Entry 3ZPT (X-ray diffraction, 1.54 A resolution); this record covers chains A and B.

Chain A:
Name: Protease
Source organism: Human immunodeficiency virus 1
Notes: EC 3.4.23.16
Reference sequence: P03366 (POL_HV1B1); residues 1-99 here correspond to UniProt positions 501-599 (UniProt number = residue number + 500)
Chain sequence (99 residues; numbered 1 to 99; the number before each row is that of its first residue):
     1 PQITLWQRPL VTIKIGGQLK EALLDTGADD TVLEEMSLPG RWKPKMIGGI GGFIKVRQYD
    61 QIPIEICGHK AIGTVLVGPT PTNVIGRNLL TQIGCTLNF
Construct notes: conflict Pro63 (Leu563 in P03366), Thr82 (Val582 in P03366), Val84 (Ile584 in P03366)
Residues lining bound ligands: M8Y (methyl N-[(2S)-1-[2-[(4-bromophenyl)methyl]-2-[3-[(3Z,8S,11R)-11-oxidanyl-7,10-bis(oxidanylidene)-8-propan-2-yl-6,9-diazabicyclo[11.2.2]heptadeca-1(16),3,13(17),14-tetraen-11-yl]propyl]hydrazinyl]-3,3-dimethyl-1-oxidanylidene-butan-2-yl]carbamate): Arg8, Leu23, Asp25, Gly27, Ala28, Asp29, Asp30, Val32, Ile47, Gly48, Gly49, Ile50, Pro81, Thr82, Val84
Curated features (UniProtKB/Swiss-Prot):
  - region (Dimerization of protease): Pro1 to Leu5, Gly49 to Lys55, Asn88 to Phe99
  - active site: Asp25 (For protease activity)
  - site: Phe99 (Cleavage)

Chain B:
Name: Protease
Source organism: Human immunodeficiency virus 1
Notes: EC 3.4.23.16
Reference sequence: P03366 (POL_HV1B1); residues 101-199 here correspond to UniProt positions 501-599 (UniProt number = residue number + 400)
Chain sequence (99 residues; each row starts with the number of its first residue):
   101 PQITLWQRPL VTIKIGGQLK EALLDTGADD TVLEEMSLPG RWKPKMIGGI GGFIKVRQYD
   161 QIPIEICGHK AIGTVLVGPT PTNVIGRNLL TQIGCTLNF
Construct notes: conflict Pro163 (Leu563 in P03366), Thr182 (Val582 in P03366), Val184 (Ile584 in P03366)
Residues lining bound ligands: M8Y (methyl N-[(2S)-1-[2-[(4-bromophenyl)methyl]-2-[3-[(3Z,8S,11R)-11-oxidanyl-7,10-bis(oxidanylidene)-8-propan-2-yl-6,9-diazabicyclo[11.2.2]heptadeca-1(16),3,13(17),14-tetraen-11-yl]propyl]hydrazinyl]-3,3-dimethyl-1-oxidanylidene-butan-2-yl]carbamate): Arg108, Leu123, Asp125, Gly127, Ala128, Asp129, Asp130, Val132, Ile147, Gly148, Gly149, Ile150, Phe153, Pro181, Thr182, Val184
Curated features (UniProtKB/Swiss-Prot):
  - region (Dimerization of protease): Pro101 to Leu105, Gly149 to Lys155, Asn188 to Phe199
  - active site: Asp125 (For protease activity)
  - site: Phe199 (Cleavage)

Chain A / chain B interface:
Residue-residue contacts (95):
  Pro1(A) with Leu197(B); Asn198(B); Phe199(B), hydrogen bond (backbone-backbone)
  Gln2(A) with Thr196(B), hydrogen bond; Leu197(B); Asn198(B), hydrogen bond
  Ile3(A) with Thr196(B); Leu197(B), hydrogen bond (backbone-backbone)
  Leu5(A) with Thr126(B); Arg187(B), hydrogen bond (backbone-side chain); Thr191(B); Cys195(B)
  Trp6(A) with Arg187(B), hydrogen bond (backbone-side chain); Thr191(B)
  Gln7(A) with Arg187(B)
  Arg8(A) with Asp129(B), salt bridge; Arg187(B)
  Pro9(A) with Thr126(B); Arg187(B)
  Leu23(A) with Gly127(B)
  Leu24(A) with Thr126(B), hydrogen bond (backbone-side chain); Gly127(B)
  Asp25(A) with Asp125(B); Thr126(B); Gly127(B), hydrogen bond (side chain-backbone)
  Thr26(A) with Leu105(B); Pro109(B); Leu124(B), hydrogen bond (side chain-backbone); Asp125(B); Thr126(B), hydrogen bond (backbone-side chain); Leu197(B)
  Gly27(A) with Leu123(B); Leu124(B); Asp125(B)
  Asp29(A) with Arg108(B), salt bridge
  Gly49(A) with Pro181(B)
  Ile50(A) with Gly149(B); Ile150(B), hydrogen bond (backbone-backbone); Gly151(B), hydrogen bond (backbone-backbone); Gly152(B); Ile154(B), hydrophobic; Thr180(B); Pro181(B)
  Gly51(A) with Gly151(B); Gly152(B); Ile154(B)
  Gly52(A) with Gly151(B)
  Ile54(A) with Ile150(B), hydrophobic
  Cys67(A) with Phe199(B), hydrophobic
  His69(A) with Phe199(B)
  Thr80(A) with Ile150(B)
  Pro81(A) with Gly149(B); Ile150(B)
  Arg87(A) with Leu105(B), hydrogen bond (side chain-backbone); Trp106(B), hydrogen bond (side chain-backbone); Gln107(B), hydrogen bond (side chain-backbone); Arg108(B); Pro109(B)
  Leu90(A) with Leu105(B), hydrophobic
  Thr91(A) with Leu105(B); Trp106(B)
  Gln92(A) with Trp106(B)
  Ile93(A) with Phe199(B)
  Gly94(A) with Asn198(B); Phe199(B)
  Cys95(A) with Leu105(B); Leu197(B), hydrophobic; Asn198(B); Phe199(B), hydrophobic
  Thr96(A) with Gln102(B), hydrogen bond; Ile103(B); Thr104(B); Thr196(B); Leu197(B); Asn198(B), hydrogen bond (backbone-backbone)
  Leu97(A) with Pro101(B); Gln102(B); Ile103(B), hydrogen bond (backbone-backbone); Thr126(B); Cys195(B), hydrophobic; Thr196(B); Leu197(B), hydrophobic
  Asn98(A) with Pro101(B); Gln102(B), hydrogen bond; Gly194(B); Cys195(B); Thr196(B), hydrogen bond (backbone-backbone); Asn198(B), hydrogen bond
  Phe99(A) with Pro101(B), hydrogen bond (backbone-backbone); Ile103(B), hydrophobic; Cys167(B), hydrophobic; His169(B); Ile193(B); Gly194(B); Cys195(B), hydrophobic
Also at the interface, not in a pair above, chain A (38 interface residues in all): Ala28, Val32, Phe53, Val84
Also at the interface, not in a pair above, chain B (39 interface residues in all): Val132, Ile147, Gly148, Ile166, Pro179, Leu190

In short:
Chain A and chain B form an interface of 38 and 39 residues respectively; the contacts include 22 hydrogen
bonds and 2 salt bridges. Polar contacts include Arg8(A)-Asp129(B), Asp29(A)-Arg108(B) and Gln2(A)-Thr196(B).
Compound M8Y is bound between chain A and chain B.
Chain A and chain B are both Protease (Human immunodeficiency virus 1); the structure, Design and Synthesis of
P1-P3 Macrocyclic Tertiary Alcohol Comprising HIV-1 Protease Inhibitors, was determined by X-ray diffraction
together with 3ZPS and 3ZPU from the same study.
